PDB entry 1ASJ | X-ray diffraction, 2.90 A resolution | chains 2 and 3 of the 5 polymer chains in the assembly

[Chain 2]
Name: P1/mahoney poliovirus
Source organism: Human poliovirus 1
Notes: fragment: virus protomer
UniProt: P03300 (POLH_POL1M); residues 1-272 here correspond to UniProt positions 69-340 (UniProt number = residue number + 68)
Amino-acid sequence (272 residues; each row starts with the number of its first residue):
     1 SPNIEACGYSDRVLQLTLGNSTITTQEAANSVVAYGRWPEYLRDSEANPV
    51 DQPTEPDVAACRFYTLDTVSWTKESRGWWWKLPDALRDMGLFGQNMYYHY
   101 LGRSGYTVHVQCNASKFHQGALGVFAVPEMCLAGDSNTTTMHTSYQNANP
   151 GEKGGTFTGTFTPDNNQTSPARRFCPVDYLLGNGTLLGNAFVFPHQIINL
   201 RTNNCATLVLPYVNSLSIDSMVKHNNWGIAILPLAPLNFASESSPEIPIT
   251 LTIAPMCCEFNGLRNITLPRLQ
Not modelled in the structure: 1-4

[Chain 3]
Name: P1/mahoney poliovirus
Source organism: Human poliovirus 1
Notes: fragment: virus protomer
UniProt: P03300 (POLH_POL1M); residues 1-238 here correspond to UniProt positions 341-578 (UniProt number = residue number + 340)
Amino-acid sequence (238 residues; each row starts with the number of its first residue):
     1 GLPVMNTPGSNQYLTADNFQSPCALPEFDVTPPIDIPGEVKNMMELAEID
    51 TMIPFDLSATKKNTMEMYRVRLSDKPHTDDPILCLSLSPASDPRLSHTML
   101 GEILNYYTHWAGSLKFTFLFCGSMMATGKLLVSYAPPGADPPKKRKEAML
   151 GTHVIWDIGLQSSCTMVVPWISNTTYRQTIDDSFTEGGYISVFYQTRIVV
   201 PLSTPREMDILGFVSACNDFSVRLLRDTTHIEQKALAQ
Not modelled in the structure: 236-238
Differences from the reference sequence: conflict S123 (Phe463 in P03300)

[How chain 2 and chain 3 interact]
Residue-residue contacts (76):
  R12(2) with L160(3)
  Y35(2) with G38(3)
  R37(2) with D35(3), salt bridge; I36(3); P37(3)
  R43(2) with D35(3), salt bridge
  E46(2) with I34(3); D35(3), hydrogen bond (side chain-backbone)
  K116(2) with S123(3); M124(3), hydrogen bond (backbone-backbone); M125(3), hydrogen bond (backbone-backbone)
  F117(2) with S123(3); M125(3), hydrophobic; L202(3); S203(3); T204(3); P205(3)
  H118(2) with S123(3)
  Q119(2) with C121(3); G122(3); S123(3), hydrogen bond (side chain-backbone); P205(3); E207(3), hydrogen bond (side chain-backbone); M208(3)
  G120(2) with C121(3)
  A121(2) with C121(3), hydrophobic
  D178(2) with M65(3)
  Y179(2) with N63(3); T64(3); M65(3), hydrophobic; M67(3), hydrophobic
  L186(2) with Y68(3); H97(3)
  L187(2) with M52(3), hydrophobic; M65(3), hydrophobic; Y68(3)
  G188(2) with T51(3); M52(3), hydrogen bond (backbone-backbone); Y68(3), hydrogen bond (backbone-side chain)
  N189(2) with T51(3), hydrogen bond; H97(3), hydrogen bond (side chain-backbone); T98(3); M99(3), hydrogen bond (side chain-backbone)
  F191(2) with I49(3); D50(3); M52(3), hydrophobic; F213(3), hydrophobic
  V192(2) with I49(3), hydrophobic; T51(3); M99(3), hydrophobic
  I197(2) with L119(3), hydrophobic
  N199(2) with L119(3); F120(3), hydrogen bond (side chain-backbone); C121(3)
  R201(2) with F120(3); G122(3); S123(3), hydrogen bond (side chain-backbone); M124(3); A126(3), hydrogen bond (side chain-backbone); I158(3); G159(3), hydrogen bond (side chain-backbone)
  T202(2) with S162(3)
  Y212(2) with P37(3)
  V213(2) with P37(3), hydrophobic
  N214(2) with I36(3)
  L216(2) with I34(3)
  S217(2) with I34(3)
  P233(2) with R69(3), hydrogen bond (backbone-side chain)
  L234(2) with R69(3), hydrogen bond (backbone-side chain); L211(3), hydrophobic
  A235(2) with C121(3), hydrophobic
  P236(2) with R69(3); D209(3)
  A240(2) with S203(3); T204(3); P205(3)
Other interface residues (no listed pair), chain 2 (39 interface residues in all): R76, P211, S215, L232, N238, F239

[Overview]
The chain 2/chain 3 interface involves 39 residues from each chain; the contacts include 16 hydrogen bonds and
2 salt bridges. Among the polar pairs are R37(2)-D35(3), R43(2)-D35(3) and E46(2)-D35(3).
Chain 2 is P1/mahoney poliovirus and chain 3 is P1/mahoney poliovirus, both from Human poliovirus 1; the
structure, P1/mahoney poliovirus, at cryogenic temperature, was determined by X-ray diffraction together with
1AR6, 1AR7, 1AR8, 1AR9 and 1AL2 from the same study.
